6GJW - chains A and D; structure by X-ray diffraction, 1.90 A resolution.

# Chain A (and D)
Molecule: E3 ubiquitin-protein ligase XIAP
From: Homo sapiens
Notes: EC 2.3.2.27; chain D of this document is another copy of the same molecule, construct and numbering; everything in this record applies to it too
Reference sequence: P98170 (XIAP_HUMAN); residue numbers follow UniProt; this construct covers 10-99
Amino-acid sequence (111 residues; row label = number of the first residue in the row; numbers below 1 keep their minus sign (Met-11 is residue -11)):
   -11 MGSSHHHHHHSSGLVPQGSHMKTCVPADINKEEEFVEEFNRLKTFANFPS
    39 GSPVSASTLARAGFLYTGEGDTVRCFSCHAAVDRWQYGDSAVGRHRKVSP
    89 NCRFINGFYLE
Disordered / not traced: -11 to 20, 99
Construct notes: initiating methionine (-11); expression tag (-10 to 9)
Ion coordination: Zn2+: Cys63, Cys66, His83, Cys90
Residues lining bound ligands: F2H (4-[[3-[[3-[(4,8-disulfonatonaphthalen-1-yl)carbamoyl]phenyl]carbamoylamino]phenyl]carbonylamino]naphthalene-1,5-disulfonate): Arg62, Cys66, His67, Ser87, Pro88, Asn89, Cys90
Reported in the primary citation:
  - binding site for F2H: Arg62, Cys66, His67, Asn89
  - mutagenesis - R62S, R82S: decreased binding to NF023
  - mutagenesis - D71A: abolished binding to NF023
  - mutagenesis - D71A (537+/-60 uM): unchanged binding to 6

# Interface between chain A and chain D
Residue-residue contacts (21):
  Thr60(A) with Lys85(D), hydrogen bond
  Arg62(A) with Lys85(D), hydrogen bond (side chain-backbone); Val86(D), hydrogen bond (side chain-backbone)
  His67(A) with Val86(D)
  Ala69(A) with Val86(D), hydrophobic
  Asp71(A) with Arg82(D), salt bridge
  Arg72(A) with Arg72(D), hydrogen bond (side chain-backbone); Gln74(D); Asp77(D), salt bridge; Arg82(D)
  Gln74(A) with Arg72(D)
  Asp77(A) with Arg72(D), salt bridge
  Arg82(A) with Asp71(D), salt bridge; Arg72(D)
  Lys85(A) with Glu57(D); Thr60(D), hydrogen bond; Arg62(D), hydrogen bond (backbone-side chain); Asp71(D), salt bridge
  Val86(A) with Arg62(D), hydrogen bond (backbone-side chain); Ala69(D)
  Pro88(A) with Arg62(D)
Also at the interface, not in a pair above, chain A (13 interface residues in all): Trp73
Also at the interface, not in a pair above, chain D (14 interface residues in all): His67, Trp73, Pro88

# Summary
The interface between chain A and chain D involves 13 residues on one side and 14 on the other, with 7
hydrogen bonds and 5 salt bridges. Polar pairs include Asp71(A)-Arg82(D), Arg72(A)-Asp77(D) and
Lys85(A)-Asp71(D). From the paper: a binding site for F2H at Arg62(A), Cys66(A) and His67(A) among others;
R62S and R82S of chain A reduce binding to NF023.
Both chains are E3 ubiquitin-protein ligase XIAP (Homo sapiens). Entry 6GJW (Structure of XIAP-BIR1 domain in
complex with an NF023 analog) was determined by X-ray diffraction (same publication as 6QCI).
